PDB entry 3JBQ | electron microscopy, 11.00 A resolution (very low resolution: no residue pairs are listed; an interface is given only as per-side residue counts) | chains F and G of the 12 polymer chains in the assembly

# Chain F
Name: phosphodiesterase 5/6 chimera catalytic domain
From: Bos taurus
Amino-acid sequence (330 residues; numbered 531 to 860; the number before each row is that of its first residue):
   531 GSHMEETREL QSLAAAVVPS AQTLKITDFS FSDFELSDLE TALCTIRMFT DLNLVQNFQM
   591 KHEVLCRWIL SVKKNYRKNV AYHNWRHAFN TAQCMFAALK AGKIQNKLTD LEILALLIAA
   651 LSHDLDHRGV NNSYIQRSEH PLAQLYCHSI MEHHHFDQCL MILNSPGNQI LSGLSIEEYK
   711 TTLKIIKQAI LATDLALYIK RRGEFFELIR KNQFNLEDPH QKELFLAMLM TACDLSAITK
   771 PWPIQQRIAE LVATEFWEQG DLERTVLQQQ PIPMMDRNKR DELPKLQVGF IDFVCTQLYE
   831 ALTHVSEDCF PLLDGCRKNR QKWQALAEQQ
Not modelled in the structure: 531, 860

# Chain G
Name: GafB domain of phosphodiesterase 2A
From: Bos taurus
Amino-acid sequence (185 residues; each row starts with the number of its first residue):
   387 QKLKCECQAL LQVAKNLFTH LDDVSVLLQE IITEARNLSN AEICSVFLLD QNELVAKVFD
   447 GGVVDDESYE IRIPADQGIA GHVATTGQIL NIPDAYAHPL FYRGVDDSTG FRTRNILCFP
   507 IKNENQEVIG VAELVNKING PWFSKFDEDL ATAFSIYCGI SIAHSLLYKK VNEAQYRSHL
   567 ANEMM
Not modelled in the structure: 445-453, 483-497

# Chain F / chain G interface
At this resolution (11 A) residue pairs are not listed: 9 residues of chain F and 9 of chain G lie at the interface.

# Overview
The chain F/chain G interface involves 9 residues from each chain.
Here chain F is phosphodiesterase 5/6 chimera catalytic domain and chain G is GafB domain of phosphodiesterase
2A, both from Bos taurus. Entry 3JBQ (Domain Organization and Conformational Plasticity of the G Protein
Effector, PDE6) was determined by electron microscopy, deposited together with 3JAB.
